PDB entry 8DA8 | X-ray diffraction, 1.29 A resolution | chains A and B

[Chain A]
Protein: Immunoglobulin G-binding protein A
Source organism: Staphylococcus aureus
Reference sequence: P38507 (SPA_STAAU); residues 2-58 here correspond to UniProt positions 213-269 (UniProt number = residue number + 211)
Sequence (67 residues; each row starts with the number of its first residue; numbering starts at 0):
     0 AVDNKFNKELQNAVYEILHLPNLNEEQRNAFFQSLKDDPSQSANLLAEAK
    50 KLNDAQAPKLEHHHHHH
Disordered / not traced: 57-66
Construct notes: expression tag (0-1, 59-66); engineered mutation Leu9 (Gln220 in P38507), Val13 (Phe224 in P38507), Ala29 (Gly240 in P38507), Phe31 (Ile242 in P38507)

[Chain B]
Protein: Affibody LL2.FIIK
Source organism: synthetic construct
Notes: antibody fragment or engineered binder
Sequence (67 residues; each row starts with the number of its first residue; numbering starts at 0):
     0 AVDNKFNKEFSVAGREIITLPNLNDPQKKAFIKSLWDDPSQSANLLAEAK
    50 KLNDAQAPKLEHHHHHH
Disordered / not traced: 0, 58-66
Modified / non-standard residues: Lys27, Lys28, Lys32, Lys49 (N-dimethyl-lysine; MLY)

[Interface between chain A and chain B]
Residue-residue contacts (31; chain A residue first):
  Asn6(A) - Lys32(B)
  Leu9(A) - Trp35(B)
  Gln10(A) - Ile31(B)
  Gln10(A) - Lys32(B)
  Gln10(A) - Trp35(B)
  Val13(A) - Phe9(B)  hydrophobic
  Val13(A) - Ile31(B)  hydrophobic
  Val13(A) - Trp35(B)  hydrophobic
  Tyr14(A) - Ile17(B)  hydrophobic
  Tyr14(A) - Asp24(B)
  Tyr14(A) - Lys27(B)
  Tyr14(A) - Lys28(B)
  Leu17(A) - Gly13(B)
  Leu17(A) - Arg14(B)  hydrogen bond (backbone-side chain)
  Leu17(A) - Ile17(B)
  Leu17(A) - Ile31(B)  hydrophobic
  His18(A) - Ile17(B)
  Leu19(A) - Arg14(B)  hydrogen bond (backbone-side chain)
  Glu24(A) - Lys7(B)
  Glu24(A) - Val11(B)
  Arg27(A) - Ser10(B)
  Arg27(A) - Arg14(B)
  Asn28(A) - Asn6(B)  hydrogen bond (backbone-side chain)
  Asn28(A) - Lys7(B)
  Asn28(A) - Ser10(B)  hydrogen bond
  Phe31(A) - Asn6(B)
  Phe31(A) - Phe9(B)  hydrophobic
  Phe31(A) - Ser10(B)
  Phe31(A) - Trp35(B)
  Gln32(A) - Asn6(B)  hydrogen bond (backbone-side chain)
  Lys35(A) - Trp35(B)
Interface residues without a listed pair, chain A (16 interface residues in all): Pro20, Leu34

[Summary]
16 residues of chain A and 14 residues of chain B are in contact; the contacts include 5 hydrogen bonds. Polar
contacts include Leu17(A)-Arg14(B), Leu19(A)-Arg14(B) and Asn28(A)-Asn6(B).
Chain A is Immunoglobulin G-binding protein A (Staphylococcus aureus) and chain B is Affibody LL2.FIIK
(synthetic construct); the structure, Coevolved affibody-Z domain pair LL2.c1, was determined by X-ray
diffraction (same publication as 8DA3, 8DA4, 8DA5, 8DA6, 8DA7, 8DA9 and 3 further entries).
